PDB entry 5XHC | X-ray diffraction, 2.75 A resolution | chains B and F of the 6 polymer chains in the assembly

[Chain B]
Name: Tubulin beta chain
Source organism: Sus barbatus
UniProt: A0A0R4I995 (A0A0R4I995_SUSBA); numbering as in UniProt (aligned over 1-445)
Amino-acid sequence (445 residues; numbered 1 to 445; the number before each row is that of its first residue):
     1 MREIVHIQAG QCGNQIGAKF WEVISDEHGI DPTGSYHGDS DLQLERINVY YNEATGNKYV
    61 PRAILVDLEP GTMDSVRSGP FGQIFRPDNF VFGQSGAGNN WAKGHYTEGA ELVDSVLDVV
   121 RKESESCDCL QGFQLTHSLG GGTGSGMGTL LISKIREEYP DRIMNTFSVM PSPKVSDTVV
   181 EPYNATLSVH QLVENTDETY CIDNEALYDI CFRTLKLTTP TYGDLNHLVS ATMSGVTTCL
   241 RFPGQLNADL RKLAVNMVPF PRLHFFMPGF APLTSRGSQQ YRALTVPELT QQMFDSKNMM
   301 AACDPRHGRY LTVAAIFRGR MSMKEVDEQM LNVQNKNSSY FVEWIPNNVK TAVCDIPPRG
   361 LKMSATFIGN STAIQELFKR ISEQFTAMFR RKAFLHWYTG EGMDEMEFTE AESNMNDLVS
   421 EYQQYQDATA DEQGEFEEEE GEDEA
Not modelled in the structure: 276-279, 429-445

[Chain F]
Name: Tubulin tyrosine ligase
Source organism: Gallus gallus
UniProt: E1BQ43 (E1BQ43_CHICK); numbering as in UniProt (aligned over 1-378)
Amino-acid sequence (384 residues; numbered 1 to 384; the number before each row is that of its first residue):
     1 MYTFVVRDEN SSVYAEVSRL LLATGQWKRL RKDNPRFNLM LGERNRLPFG RLGHEPGLVQ
    61 LVNYYRGADK LCRKASLVKL IKTSPELSES CTWFPESYVI YPTNLKTPVA PAQNGIRHLI
   121 NNTRTDEREV FLAAYNRRRE GREGNVWIAK SSAGAKGEGI LISSEASELL DFIDEQGQVH
   181 VIQKYLEKPL LLEPGHRKFD IRSWVLVDHL YNIYLYREGV LRTSSEPYNS ANFQDKTCHL
   241 TNHCIQKEYS KNYGRYEEGN EMFFEEFNQY LMDALNTTLE NSILLQIKHI IRSCLMCIEP
   301 AISTKHLHYQ SFQLFGFDFM VDEELKVWLI EVNGAPACAQ KLYAELCQGI VDVAISSVFP
   361 LADTGQKTSQ PTSIFIKLHH HHHH
Not modelled in the structure: 103-143, 152-158, 167-179, 248-251, 363-372
Sequence notes: expression tag (379-384)

[Chain B / chain F interface]
Residue-residue contacts (9; chain B residue first):
  L331(B) with P56(F)
  Q334(B) with R36(F), hydrogen bond
  N335(B) with R36(F), hydrogen bond; L58(F)
  S338(B) with L30(F); N34(F), hydrogen bond
  S339(B) with R31(F)
  E343(B) with R31(F), salt bridge
  N347(B) with R36(F)
Interface residues without a listed pair, chain B (9 interface residues in all): R309, K336
Interface residues without a listed pair, chain F (10 interface residues in all): M1, T3, E55, G57

[In short]
Chain B and chain F form an interface of 9 and 10 residues respectively, with 3 hydrogen bonds and 1 salt
bridge. Polar pairs include E343(B)-R31(F), Q334(B)-R36(F) and N335(B)-R36(F).
Chain B is Tubulin beta chain (Sus barbatus) and chain F is Tubulin tyrosine ligase (Gallus gallus); the
structure, Crystal structure of T2R-TTL-PO10 complex, was determined by X-ray diffraction.
